Entry 7EH2 (X-ray diffraction, 3.34 A resolution); this record covers chains D and H of the 9 polymer chains in the assembly.

# Chain D
Molecule: DNA-directed RNA polymerase subunit beta'
Source organism: Thermus thermophilus HB8
Notes: EC 2.7.7.6
UniProt: Q8RQE8 (RPOC_THET8); residues 1-1524 here = UniProt positions 1-1524
Sequence (1524 residues; each row starts with the number of its first residue):
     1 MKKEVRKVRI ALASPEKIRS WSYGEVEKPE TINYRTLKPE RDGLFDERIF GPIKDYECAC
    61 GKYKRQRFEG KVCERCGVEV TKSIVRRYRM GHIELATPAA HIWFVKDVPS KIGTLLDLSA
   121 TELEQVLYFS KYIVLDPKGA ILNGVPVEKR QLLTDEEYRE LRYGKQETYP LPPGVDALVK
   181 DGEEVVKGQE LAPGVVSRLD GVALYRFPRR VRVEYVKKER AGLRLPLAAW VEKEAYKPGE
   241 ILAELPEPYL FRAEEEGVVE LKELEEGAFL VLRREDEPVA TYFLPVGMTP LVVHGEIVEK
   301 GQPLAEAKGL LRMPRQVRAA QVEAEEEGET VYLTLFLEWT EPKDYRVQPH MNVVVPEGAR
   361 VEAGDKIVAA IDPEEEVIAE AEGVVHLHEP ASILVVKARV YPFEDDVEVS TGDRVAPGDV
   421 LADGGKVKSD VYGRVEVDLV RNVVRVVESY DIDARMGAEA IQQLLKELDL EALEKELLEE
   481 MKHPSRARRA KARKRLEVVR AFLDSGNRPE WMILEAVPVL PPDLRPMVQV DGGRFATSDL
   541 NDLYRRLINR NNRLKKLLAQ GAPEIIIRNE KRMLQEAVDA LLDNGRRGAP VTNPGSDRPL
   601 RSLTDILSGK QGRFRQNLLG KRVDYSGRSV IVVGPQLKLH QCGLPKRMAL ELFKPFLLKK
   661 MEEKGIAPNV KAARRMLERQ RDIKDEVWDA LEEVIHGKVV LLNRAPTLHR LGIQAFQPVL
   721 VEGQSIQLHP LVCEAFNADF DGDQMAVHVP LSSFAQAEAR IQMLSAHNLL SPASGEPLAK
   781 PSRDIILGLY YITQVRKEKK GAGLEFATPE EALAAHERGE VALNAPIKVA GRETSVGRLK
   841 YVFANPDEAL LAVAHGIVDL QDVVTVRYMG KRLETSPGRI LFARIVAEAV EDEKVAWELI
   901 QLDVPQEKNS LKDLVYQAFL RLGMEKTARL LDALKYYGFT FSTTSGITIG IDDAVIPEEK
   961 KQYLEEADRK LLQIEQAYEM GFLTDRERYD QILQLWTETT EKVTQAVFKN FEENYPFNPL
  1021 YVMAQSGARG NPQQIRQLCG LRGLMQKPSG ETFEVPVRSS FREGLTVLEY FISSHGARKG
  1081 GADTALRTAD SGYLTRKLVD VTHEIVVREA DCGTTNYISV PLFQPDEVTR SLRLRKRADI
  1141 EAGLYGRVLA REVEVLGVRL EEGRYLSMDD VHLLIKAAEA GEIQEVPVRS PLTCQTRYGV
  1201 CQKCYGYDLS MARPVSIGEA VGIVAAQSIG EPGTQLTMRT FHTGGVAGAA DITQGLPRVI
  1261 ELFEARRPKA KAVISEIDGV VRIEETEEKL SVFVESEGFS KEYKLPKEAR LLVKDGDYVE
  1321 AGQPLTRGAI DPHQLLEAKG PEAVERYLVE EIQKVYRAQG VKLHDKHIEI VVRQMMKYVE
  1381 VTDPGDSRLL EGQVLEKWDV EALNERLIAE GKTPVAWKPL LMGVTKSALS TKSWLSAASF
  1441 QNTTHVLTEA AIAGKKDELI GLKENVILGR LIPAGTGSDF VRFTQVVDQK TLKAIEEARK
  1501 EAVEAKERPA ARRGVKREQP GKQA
Not modelled in the structure: 1-2, 1238-1251, 1503-1524
Metal / ion sites: Zn2+ site 1: Cys58, Cys60, Cys73, Cys76; Mg2+: Asp739, Asp741, Asp743 (shared with 1 residue of chain I); Zn2+ site 2: Cys1112, Cys1194, Cys1201, Cys1204

# Chain H
Molecule: 19-nt DNA strand
Sequence (19 nucleotides; numbered 1 to 19; the number before each row is that of its first residue):
     1 CCTGCATCCG TGAGCCTAG
Not modelled in the structure: 1-2

# Chain D / chain H interface
Contacting residue pairs (21):
  Arg586(D) with DG10(H), salt bridge to the phosphate; DT11(H), salt bridge to the phosphate
  Lys610(D) with DG14(H), salt bridge to the phosphate; DC15(H), salt bridge to the phosphate
  Arg615(D) with DA13(H), salt bridge to the phosphate; DC15(H), salt bridge to the phosphate
  Arg622(D) with DT17(H), salt bridge to the phosphate
  Arg628(D) with DC16(H), sugar contact; DT17(H), sugar contact
  Ala705(D) with DC15(H), base contact; DC16(H), sugar contact
  Pro706(D) with DC15(H), base contact
  Thr1088(D) with DG14(H), hydrogen bond to the base
  Ala1089(D) with DG14(H), base contact
  Gly1092(D) with DG14(H), sugar contact
  Tyr1093(D) with DG12(H), phosphate contact; DA13(H), sugar contact; DG14(H), sugar contact
  Gln1441(D) with DG12(H), sugar contact
  Asn1442(D) with DT11(H), phosphate contact; DG12(H), hydrogen bond to the phosphate
Also at the interface, not in a pair above, chain D (15 interface residues in all): Lys106, Arg1096

# Summary
15 residues of chain D and 8 residues of chain H are in contact, with 2 hydrogen bonds and 7 salt bridges.
Polar pairs include Thr1088(D)-DG14(H), Asn1442(D)-DG12(H) and Arg586(D)-DG10(H). Cys58(D), Cys60(D), Cys73(D)
and Cys76(D) form the Zn2+ site 1. Asp739(D), Asp741(D) and Asp743(D) coordinate Mg2+.
Here chain D is DNA-directed RNA polymerase subunit beta' (Thermus thermophilus HB8) and chain H is a 19-nt
DNA strand. Entry 7EH2 (Thermus thermophilus transcription initiation complex containing a template-strand
pyrimidine at position TSS-2 and GpG RNA primer) was determined by X-ray diffraction (same publication as 7EH0
and 7EH1).
